Entry 4YJ2 (X-ray diffraction, 2.60 A resolution); this record covers chains C and E of the 6 polymer chains in the assembly.

[Chain C]
Protein: Tubulin alpha-1B chain
Organism: Bos taurus
Reference sequence: P81947 (TBA1B_BOVIN); numbering as in UniProt (aligned over 1-451)
Chain sequence (451 residues; each row starts with the number of its first residue):
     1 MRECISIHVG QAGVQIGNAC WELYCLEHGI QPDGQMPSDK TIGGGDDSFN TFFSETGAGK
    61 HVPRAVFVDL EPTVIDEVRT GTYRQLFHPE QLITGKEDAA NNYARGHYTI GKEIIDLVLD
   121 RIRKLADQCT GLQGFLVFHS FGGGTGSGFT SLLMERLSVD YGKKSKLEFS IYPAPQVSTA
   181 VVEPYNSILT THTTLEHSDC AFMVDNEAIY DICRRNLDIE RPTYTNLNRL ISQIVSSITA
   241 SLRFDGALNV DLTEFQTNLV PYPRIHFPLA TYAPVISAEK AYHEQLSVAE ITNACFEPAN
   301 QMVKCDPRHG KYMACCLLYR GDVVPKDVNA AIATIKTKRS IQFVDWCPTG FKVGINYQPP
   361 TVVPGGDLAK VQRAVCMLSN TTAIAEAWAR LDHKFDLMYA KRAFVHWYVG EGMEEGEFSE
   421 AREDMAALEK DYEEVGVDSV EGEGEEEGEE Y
Disordered / not traced: 441-451
Bound ions: Ca2+: Asp39, Thr41, Gly44, Glu55
Ligand contacts: GTP (guanosine-5'-triphosphate): Gly10, Gln11, Ala12, Gln15, Ile16, Asp69, Asp98, Ala99, Ala100, Asn101, Asn102, Ser140, Gly142, Gly143, Gly144, Thr145, Gly146, Ile171, Pro173, Val177, Ser178, Glu183, Asn206, Tyr224, Leu227, Asn228, Ile231

[Chain E]
Protein: Stathmin-4
Organism: Rattus norvegicus
Notes: fragment: Stathmin-like domain
Reference sequence: P63043 (STMN4_RAT), isoform P63043-3; residues 5-145 here correspond to UniProt positions 76-216 (UniProt number = residue number + 71)
Chain sequence (143 residues; each row starts with the number of its first residue):
     3 MADMEVIELN KCTSGQSWEV ILKPPSFDGV PEFNASLPRR RDPSLEEIQK KLEAAEERRK
    63 YQEAELLKHL AEKREHEREV IQKAIEENNN FIKMAKEKLA QKMESNKENR EAHLAAMLER
   123 LQEKDKHAEE VRKNKELKEE ASR
Disordered / not traced: 3-5, 29-43, 142-145
Sequence notes: initiating methionine (3); expression tag (4); engineered mutation Trp20 (Phe91 in P63043)
Swiss-Prot annotation at these positions:
  - modified residue: Ser19 (Phosphoserine)

[Interface between chain C and chain E]
Pairs across the interface (32):
  His107(C) with Lys104(E); Met105(E)
  Tyr108(C) with Lys104(E); Met105(E), hydrophobic; Asn108(E)
  Thr109(C) with Arg112(E), hydrogen bond
  Lys112(C) with Met105(E)
  Leu152(C) with Leu101(E), hydrophobic
  Glu155(C) with Leu101(E); Lys104(E), salt bridge
  Arg156(C) with Leu101(E)
  Ser158(C) with Phe93(E); Ile94(E)
  Val159(C) with Ile94(E); Lys98(E)
  Gly162(C) with Ile94(E)
  Lys163(C) with Asn90(E); Phe93(E)
  Thr193(C) with Lys104(E)
  Glu196(C) with Phe93(E)
  His197(C) with Phe93(E); Ala97(E)
  Gly410(C) with Arg112(E); His115(E)
  Glu411(C) with Asn108(E), hydrogen bond (backbone-side chain); Arg112(E), salt bridge
  Gly412(C) with Asn108(E), hydrogen bond (backbone-side chain); Asn111(E), hydrogen bond (backbone-side chain); Arg112(E)
  Met413(C) with Asn108(E)
  Glu414(C) with Ser107(E), hydrogen bond; Asn111(E), hydrogen bond
Interface residues without a listed pair, chain E (14 interface residues in all): Lys100

[Summary]
19 residues of chain C and 14 residues of chain E are in contact, with 6 hydrogen bonds and 2 salt bridges.
Among the polar pairs are Glu155(C)-Lys104(E), Glu411(C)-Arg112(E) and Thr109(C)-Arg112(E). Bound to chain C:
GTP. Asp39(C), Thr41(C), Gly44(C) and Glu55(C) coordinate Ca2+.
Chain C is Tubulin alpha-1B chain (Bos taurus) and chain E is Stathmin-4 (Rattus norvegicus); the structure,
Crystal structure of tubulin bound to MI-181, was determined by X-ray diffraction (same publication as 4YJ3).
